PDB entry 4JAE | X-ray diffraction, 2.70 A resolution | chains A and B

Chain A:
Protein: Citrate synthase
From: Escherichia coli
Notes: EC 2.3.3.1
UniProt: P0ABH7 (CISY_ECOLI); residues 1-426 here correspond to UniProt positions 2-427 (UniProt number = residue number + 1)
Chain sequence (426 residues; row label = number of the first residue in the row):
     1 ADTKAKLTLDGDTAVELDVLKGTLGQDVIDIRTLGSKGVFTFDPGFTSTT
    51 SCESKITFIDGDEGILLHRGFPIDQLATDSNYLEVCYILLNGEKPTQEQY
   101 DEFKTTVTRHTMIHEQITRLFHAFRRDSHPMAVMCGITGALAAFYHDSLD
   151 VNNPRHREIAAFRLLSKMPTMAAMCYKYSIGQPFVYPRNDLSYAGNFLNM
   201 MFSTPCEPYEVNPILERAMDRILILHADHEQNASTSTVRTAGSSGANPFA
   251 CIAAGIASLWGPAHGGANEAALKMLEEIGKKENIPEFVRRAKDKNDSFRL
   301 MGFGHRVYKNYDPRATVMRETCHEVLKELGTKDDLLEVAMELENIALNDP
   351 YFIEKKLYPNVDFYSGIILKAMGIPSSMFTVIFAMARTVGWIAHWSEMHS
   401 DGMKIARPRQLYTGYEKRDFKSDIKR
Differences from the reference sequence: engineered mutation Thr-50 (Ala51 in P0ABH7), Gly-279 (Ser280 in P0ABH7), Lys-280 (Ser281 in P0ABH7), Lys-281 (Val282 in P0ABH7), Glu-282 (Lys283 in P0ABH7), Asn-283 (His284 in P0ABH7)
UniProt features mapped onto this chain:
  - active site: His-305, Asp-362

Chain B:
Protein: Citrate synthase
From: Escherichia coli
Notes: EC 2.3.3.1
UniProt: P0ABH7 (CISY_ECOLI); residues 1001-1426 here correspond to UniProt positions 2-427 (UniProt number = residue number - 999)
Chain sequence (426 residues; row label = number of the first residue in the row):
  1001 ADTKAKLTLDGDTAVELDVLKGTLGQDVIDIRTLGSKGVFTFDPGFTSTT
  1051 SCESKITFIDGDEGILLHRGFPIDQLATDSNYLEVCYILLNGEKPTQEQY
  1101 DEFKTTVTRHTMIHEQITRLFHAFRRDSHPMAVMCGITGALAAFYHDSLD
  1151 VNNPRHREIAAFRLLSKMPTMAAMCYKYSIGQPFVYPRNDLSYAGNFLNM
  1201 MFSTPCEPYEVNPILERAMDRILILHADHEQNASTSTVRTAGSSGANPFA
  1251 CIAAGIASLWGPAHGGANEAALKMLEEIGKKENIPEFVRRAKDKNDSFRL
  1301 MGFGHRVYKNYDPRATVMRETCHEVLKELGTKDDLLEVAMELENIALNDP
  1351 YFIEKKLYPNVDFYSGIILKAMGIPSSMFTVIFAMARTVGWIAHWSEMHS
  1401 DGMKIARPRQLYTGYEKRDFKSDIKR
Differences from the reference sequence: engineered mutation Thr-1050 (Ala51 in P0ABH7), Gly-1279 (Ser280 in P0ABH7), Lys-1280 (Ser281 in P0ABH7), Lys-1281 (Val282 in P0ABH7), Glu-1282 (Lys283 in P0ABH7), Asn-1283 (His284 in P0ABH7)
UniProt features mapped onto this chain:
  - active site: His-1305, Asp-1362

Interface between chain A and chain B:
Contacting residue pairs - 298 pairs, chain A then chain B:
  Thr-3(A) with Asp-1012(B)
  Leu-7(A) with Asp-1010(B); Gly-1011(B)
  Thr-8(A) with Thr-1008(B); Leu-1009(B); Asp-1010(B), hydrogen bond (backbone-backbone)
  Leu-9(A) with Leu-1007(B), hydrophobic; Thr-1008(B); Leu-1009(B); Ile-1029(B), hydrophobic
  Asp-10(A) with Lys-1006(B); Leu-1007(B); Thr-1008(B), hydrogen bond (backbone-backbone)
  Gly-11(A) with Ala-1005(B); Lys-1006(B); Leu-1007(B)
  Asp-12(A) with Thr-1003(B), hydrogen bond; Lys-1004(B), hydrogen bond (side chain-backbone); Ala-1005(B), hydrogen bond (side chain-backbone)
  Leu-20(A) with Phe-1042(B), hydrophobic
  Gly-22(A) with Tyr-1412(B)
  Thr-23(A) with Tyr-1412(B), hydrogen bond (backbone-backbone); Thr-1413(B); Gly-1414(B), hydrogen bond (side chain-backbone); Glu-1416(B)
  Leu-24(A) with Tyr-1412(B), hydrophobic; Glu-1416(B)
  Asp-27(A) with Phe-1040(B)
  Val-28(A) with Phe-1040(B); Phe-1042(B), hydrophobic; Leu-1411(B), hydrophobic
  Ile-29(A) with Phe-1040(B), hydrogen bond (backbone-backbone); Thr-1041(B); Phe-1042(B), hydrogen bond (backbone-backbone)
  Asp-30(A) with Phe-1042(B)
  Ile-31(A) with Thr-1041(B); Phe-1042(B), hydrogen bond (backbone-backbone); Asp-1043(B); Ser-1048(B); Thr-1049(B)
  Arg-32(A) with Phe-1042(B); Pro-1044(B)
  Gly-35(A) with Ser-1048(B), hydrogen bond (backbone-side chain)
  Gly-38(A) with Gln-1026(B)
  Val-39(A) with Ile-1029(B), hydrophobic
  Phe-40(A) with Gln-1026(B); Val-1028(B); Ile-1029(B), hydrogen bond (backbone-backbone); Thr-1047(B); Ser-1048(B); Thr-1050(B)
  Thr-41(A) with Ile-1029(B); Ile-1031(B); Ser-1048(B), hydrogen bond (backbone-backbone); Thr-1049(B); Thr-1050(B), hydrogen bond (backbone-backbone)
  Phe-42(A) with Val-1028(B), hydrophobic; Ile-1029(B), hydrogen bond (backbone-backbone); Asp-1030(B); Ile-1031(B), hydrogen bond (backbone-backbone); Arg-1032(B); Thr-1050(B)
  Asp-43(A) with Ile-1031(B); Arg-1032(B); Thr-1050(B)
  Pro-44(A) with Arg-1032(B); Ser-1051(B); Lys-1404(B)
  Gly-45(A) with Lys-1404(B); Ile-1405(B); Arg-1407(B), hydrogen bond (backbone-backbone); Pro-1408(B)
  Phe-46(A) with Phe-1046(B), hydrophobic; Lys-1404(B); Ala-1406(B), hydrophobic; Pro-1408(B), hydrophobic
  Thr-47(A) with Arg-1032(B)
  Ser-48(A) with Ile-1031(B), hydrogen bond (side chain-backbone); Arg-1032(B), hydrogen bond (side chain-backbone); Leu-1034(B); Gly-1035(B), hydrogen bond (side chain-backbone); Phe-1040(B); Thr-1041(B), hydrogen bond (backbone-backbone)
  Thr-49(A) with Ile-1031(B); Thr-1041(B), hydrogen bond; Phe-1046(B); Thr-1049(B); Pro-1408(B); Arg-1409(B), hydrogen bond (backbone-backbone)
  Thr-50(A) with Thr-1041(B), hydrogen bond (side chain-backbone); Phe-1042(B); Asp-1043(B), hydrogen bond (backbone-backbone); Arg-1409(B); Gln-1410(B); Leu-1411(B)
  Ser-51(A) with Pro-1044(B); Phe-1046(B); Pro-1408(B); Arg-1409(B), hydrogen bond (backbone-backbone)
  Cys-52(A) with Phe-1042(B); Pro-1044(B), hydrophobic; Arg-1409(B); Gln-1410(B); Leu-1411(B), hydrogen bond (backbone-backbone)
  Glu-53(A) with Leu-1411(B); Thr-1413(B), hydrogen bond
  Ser-54(A) with Gln-1410(B); Leu-1411(B), hydrogen bond (backbone-backbone); Tyr-1412(B); Thr-1413(B), hydrogen bond (backbone-backbone)
  Lys-55(A) with Thr-1413(B), hydrogen bond (side chain-backbone); Gly-1414(B)
  Thr-57(A) with Gln-1410(B), hydrogen bond (backbone-side chain)
  Phe-58(A) with Tyr-1412(B)
  Leu-67(A) with Lys-1417(B)
  Arg-69(A) with Tyr-1415(B); Arg-1418(B), hydrogen bond (backbone-side chain)
  Gly-70(A) with Tyr-1412(B); Tyr-1415(B); Glu-1416(B); Lys-1417(B); Arg-1418(B), hydrogen bond (backbone-backbone)
  Phe-71(A) with Arg-1418(B); Asp-1419(B); Phe-1420(B), hydrophobic
  Pro-72(A) with Lys-1417(B); Arg-1418(B)
  Gln-75(A) with Asp-1419(B); Phe-1420(B), hydrogen bond (side chain-backbone)
  Leu-76(A) with Phe-1420(B), hydrophobic
  Asp-79(A) with Phe-1420(B)
  Ser-80(A) with Phe-1420(B)
  Asn-81(A) with Arg-1426(B)
  Glu-84(A) with Phe-1420(B); Ser-1422(B), hydrogen bond; Ile-1424(B)
  Ile-88(A) with Phe-1420(B), hydrophobic
  Gly-92(A) with Tyr-1415(B); Arg-1418(B)
  Glu-93(A) with Tyr-1415(B), hydrogen bond; Arg-1418(B), salt bridge
  Lys-94(A) with Lys-1421(B)
  Pro-95(A) with Ile-1424(B)
  Thr-96(A) with Ile-1424(B)
  Gln-97(A) with Ile-1424(B); Lys-1425(B), hydrogen bond (side chain-backbone)
  Tyr-100(A) with Ile-1424(B), hydrophobic; Lys-1425(B); Arg-1426(B), hydrogen bond (side chain-backbone)
  Asp-101(A) with Arg-1426(B), salt bridge
  Lys-104(A) with Arg-1426(B), hydrogen bond (side chain-backbone)
  Thr-105(A) with Arg-1426(B), hydrogen bond
  Gln-116(A) with Ala-1123(B), hydrogen bond (side chain-backbone); Arg-1125(B)
  Arg-119(A) with Ala-1123(B)
  Leu-120(A) with Leu-1120(B), hydrophobic; Ala-1123(B), hydrophobic; Phe-1124(B), hydrophobic
  Ala-123(A) with Gln-1116(B), hydrogen bond (backbone-side chain); Arg-1119(B); Leu-1120(B), hydrophobic; Phe-1144(B)
  Phe-124(A) with Ala-1140(B), hydrophobic; Phe-1144(B), hydrophobic
  Arg-125(A) with Ala-1143(B); His-1146(B), hydrogen bond
  Ser-128(A) with Ala-1143(B)
  Ala-132(A) with Ala-1143(B), hydrophobic
  Gly-139(A) with Cys-1135(B); Gly-1136(B)
  Ala-140(A) with Phe-1124(B), hydrophobic; Gly-1136(B)
  Ala-143(A) with Phe-1124(B), hydrophobic; Ser-1128(B), hydrogen bond (backbone-side chain); Ala-1132(B), hydrophobic
  Phe-144(A) with Phe-1124(B), hydrophobic
  His-146(A) with His-1129(B)
  Leu-149(A) with His-1264(B), hydrogen bond (backbone-side chain)
  Asp-150(A) with His-1264(B); Gly-1265(B), hydrogen bond (side chain-backbone)
  Glu-230(A) with Arg-1409(B), salt bridge; Gln-1410(B)
  Gln-231(A) with Arg-1409(B); Gln-1410(B)
  Asn-232(A) with Arg-1407(B)
  Ala-233(A) with Ser-1244(B); Arg-1407(B)
  Ser-236(A) with Ala-1406(B); Pro-1408(B)
  Thr-237(A) with Thr-1240(B), hydrogen bond (side chain-backbone); Ala-1241(B)
  Thr-240(A) with Ser-1236(B); Thr-1237(B); Thr-1240(B)
  Ala-241(A) with Thr-1237(B)
  Ser-244(A) with Ala-1233(B), hydrogen bond (side chain-backbone); Thr-1237(B), hydrogen bond; Ser-1258(B), hydrogen bond (backbone-side chain)
  Gly-245(A) with Gly-1261(B); Pro-1262(B)
  Ala-246(A) with Ala-1257(B); Ser-1258(B); Gly-1261(B)
  Ala-250(A) with Ala-1257(B), hydrophobic
  Ala-257(A) with Ala-1246(B); Ala-1250(B), hydrophobic
  Ser-258(A) with Ser-1244(B), hydrogen bond
  Trp-260(A) with Asn-1247(B)
  Gly-261(A) with Gly-1245(B); Ala-1246(B)
  Pro-262(A) with Ser-1244(B)
  His-264(A) with His-1146(B); Leu-1149(B); Asp-1150(B)
  Gly-265(A) with Asp-1150(B)
  Gly-266(A) with Asp-1150(B), hydrogen bond (backbone-side chain)
  Arg-306(A) with Arg-1407(B)
  Lys-404(A) with Pro-1044(B)
  Ile-405(A) with Gly-1045(B)
  Ala-406(A) with Gly-1045(B)
  Arg-407(A) with Phe-1046(B); Arg-1306(B)
  Pro-408(A) with Phe-1046(B); Ser-1051(B); Gln-1231(B)
  Arg-409(A) with Gln-1026(B); Val-1028(B); Thr-1047(B); Thr-1049(B), hydrogen bond (backbone-backbone); Thr-1050(B), hydrogen bond; Ser-1051(B), hydrogen bond (backbone-backbone); Cys-1052(B), hydrogen bond (backbone-backbone)
  Gln-410(A) with Thr-1050(B); Cys-1052(B); Ser-1054(B); Thr-1057(B), hydrogen bond (side chain-backbone); Glu-1230(B); Gln-1231(B)
  Leu-411(A) with Lys-1021(B); Gly-1022(B); Gln-1026(B); Val-1028(B), hydrophobic; Thr-1050(B); Cys-1052(B), hydrogen bond (backbone-backbone); Glu-1053(B); Ser-1054(B), hydrogen bond (backbone-backbone)
  Tyr-412(A) with Gly-1022(B); Thr-1023(B), hydrogen bond (backbone-backbone); Leu-1024(B), hydrophobic; Ser-1054(B); Lys-1055(B), hydrogen bond (side chain-backbone); Thr-1057(B); Phe-1058(B), hydrophobic; Gly-1070(B)
  Thr-413(A) with Thr-1023(B); Glu-1053(B); Ser-1054(B), hydrogen bond (backbone-backbone); Lys-1055(B), hydrogen bond (backbone-side chain)
  Gly-414(A) with Thr-1023(B), hydrogen bond (backbone-side chain); Ser-1054(B); Lys-1055(B)
  Tyr-415(A) with Thr-1023(B); Leu-1024(B); Arg-1069(B); Gly-1070(B); Gly-1092(B); Glu-1093(B), hydrogen bond
  Lys-417(A) with Leu-1067(B); Gly-1070(B); Pro-1072(B)
  Arg-418(A) with Arg-1069(B), hydrogen bond (side chain-backbone); Gly-1070(B), hydrogen bond (backbone-backbone); Phe-1071(B); Pro-1072(B); Gly-1092(B), hydrogen bond (side chain-backbone); Glu-1093(B), salt bridge
  Asp-419(A) with Phe-1071(B); Gln-1075(B), hydrogen bond
  Phe-420(A) with Phe-1071(B), hydrophobic; Gln-1075(B), hydrogen bond (backbone-side chain); Leu-1076(B), hydrophobic; Asp-1079(B); Ser-1080(B); Glu-1084(B)
  Lys-421(A) with Lys-1094(B), hydrogen bond (backbone-side chain)
  Ser-422(A) with Glu-1084(B), hydrogen bond
  Asp-423(A) with Lys-1094(B), salt bridge; Pro-1095(B); Gln-1097(B)
  Ile-424(A) with Pro-1095(B); Thr-1096(B); Gln-1097(B); Tyr-1100(B), hydrophobic
  Lys-425(A) with Gln-1097(B), hydrogen bond (backbone-side chain)
  Arg-426(A) with Gln-1097(B), hydrogen bond (backbone-side chain); Tyr-1100(B), hydrogen bond (backbone-side chain); Asp-1101(B), salt bridge; Lys-1104(B)
Interface residues without a listed pair, chain A (128 interface residues in all): Lys-21, Gln-26, Leu-34, Ile-56, His-114, Cys-135, Gly-136, Asn-247, Ala-254, Glu-416
Interface residues without a listed pair, chain B (132 interface residues in all): Asp-1002, Asp-1027, Thr-1033, Gly-1038, Val-1039, Ile-1056, Asn-1081, Ile-1088, Thr-1105, Val-1133, Gly-1139, Ala-1142, Ala-1254, Trp-1260, Asn-1268

Summary:
Chain A and chain B form an interface of 128 and 132 residues respectively, with 76 hydrogen bonds and 6 salt
bridges. Among the polar pairs are Glu-93(A)/Arg-1418(B), Asp-101(A)/Arg-1426(B) and Glu-230(A)/Arg-1409(B).
Chain A and chain B are both Citrate synthase (Escherichia coli); the structure, STRUCTURAL DETERMINATION OF
THE A50T:S279G:S280K:V281K:K282E:H283N VARIANT OF CITRATE SYNTHASE FROM E. COLI complexed WITH
S-CARBOXYMETHYL-COA, was determined by X-ray diffraction, deposited together with 4JAD and 4JAG.
